PDB entry 8WLQ | electron microscopy, 3.80 A resolution | chains r and w of the 96 polymer chains in the assembly

== Chain r (and w) ==
Name: Flagellar basal-body rod protein FlgG
Organism: Salmonella enterica subsp. enterica serovar Typhimurium str. LT2
Notes: chain w of this document is another copy of the same molecule, construct and numbering; everything in this record applies to it too
Reference sequence: P0A1J3 (FLGG_SALTY); residues 1-260 here = UniProt positions 1-260
Chain sequence (260 residues; numbered 1 to 260; the number before each row is that of its first residue):
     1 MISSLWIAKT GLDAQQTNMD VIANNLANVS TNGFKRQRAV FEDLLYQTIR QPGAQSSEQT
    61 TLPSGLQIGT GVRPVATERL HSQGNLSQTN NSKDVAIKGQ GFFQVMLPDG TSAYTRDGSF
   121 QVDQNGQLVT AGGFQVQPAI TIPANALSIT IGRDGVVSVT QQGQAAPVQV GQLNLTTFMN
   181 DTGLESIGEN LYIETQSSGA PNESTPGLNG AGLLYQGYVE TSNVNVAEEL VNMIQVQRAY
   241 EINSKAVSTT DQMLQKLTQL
Unresolved in the structure: 1-2, 56-59 (chain w: 1-2, 50-64)

== Chain r / chain w interface ==
Residue-residue contacts (68):
  Gln-16(r) / Ser-4(w)
  Gln-16(r) / Met-253(w)
  Thr-17(r) / Ile-68(w)
  Met-19(r) / Ser-4(w)
  Met-19(r) / Thr-249(w)
  Met-19(r) / Thr-250(w)
  Asp-20(r) / Ser-4(w)
  Asp-20(r) / Ile-7(w)
  Ala-23(r) / Ser-4(w)
  Ala-23(r) / Ile-7(w)
  Asn-24(r) / Ile-7(w)
  Asn-24(r) / Tyr-46(w)  hydrogen bond
  Asn-24(r) / Gly-69(w)
  Leu-26(r) / Ile-242(w)  hydrophobic
  Leu-26(r) / Asn-243(w)
  Ala-27(r) / Ile-7(w)
  Ala-27(r) / Val-72(w)
  Asn-28(r) / Asp-43(w)
  Asn-28(r) / Gly-71(w)
  Asn-28(r) / Val-72(w)
  Val-29(r) / Gln-235(w)
  Ser-30(r) / Phe-41(w)
  Thr-31(r) / Phe-41(w)
  Asn-32(r) / Arg-38(w)
  Phe-34(r) / Tyr-46(w)
  Gln-37(r) / Gln-67(w)
  Pro-74(r) / Leu-66(w)
  Thr-77(r) / Gln-67(w)
  Gln-88(r) / Glu-228(w)
  Asn-90(r) / Leu-80(w)
  Asn-91(r) / Glu-78(w)
  Asn-91(r) / Leu-80(w)
  Asp-94(r) / Arg-38(w)  salt bridge
  Ser-119(r) / Arg-38(w)
  Ser-119(r) / Glu-78(w)
  Gln-121(r) / Glu-78(w)
  Val-122(r) / Asn-180(w)  hydrogen bond (backbone-side chain)
  Asp-123(r) / Met-179(w)
  Asp-123(r) / Asn-180(w)
  Gln-124(r) / Met-179(w)
  Gln-124(r) / Gln-196(w)
  Gln-124(r) / Ser-197(w)
  Asn-125(r) / Met-179(w)
  Gly-126(r) / Met-179(w)  hydrogen bond (backbone-side chain)
  Ala-131(r) / Val-75(w)
  Asn-145(r) / Asn-209(w)
  Asn-145(r) / Gly-210(w)
  Ala-146(r) / Gln-100(w)
  Leu-147(r) / Gln-100(w)  hydrogen bond (backbone-side chain)
  Gln-162(r) / Gly-207(w)
  Glu-185(r) / Gln-67(w)
  Ile-187(r) / Leu-45(w)
  Gly-188(r) / Asp-43(w)
  Gly-188(r) / Leu-44(w)
  Gly-188(r) / Tyr-46(w)
  Glu-189(r) / Glu-42(w)
  Glu-189(r) / Asp-43(w)
  Asn-190(r) / Phe-41(w)
  Asn-190(r) / Glu-42(w)
  Asn-190(r) / Asp-43(w)
  Val-226(r) / Ile-242(w)  hydrophobic
  Leu-230(r) / Ile-242(w)  hydrophobic
  Met-233(r) / Ala-246(w)  hydrophobic
  Gln-237(r) / Thr-249(w)
  Gln-237(r) / Gln-252(w)  hydrogen bond
  Tyr-240(r) / Met-253(w)
  Tyr-240(r) / Leu-257(w)
  Val-247(r) / Leu-260(w)  hydrophobic
Also at the interface, not in a pair above, chain r (54 interface residues in all): Val-21, Val-75, Ala-76, Thr-89, Phe-120, Ile-142, Ser-186, Val-236, Glu-241, Ser-244
Also at the interface, not in a pair above, chain w (46 interface residues in all): Ser-3, Gly-11, Gln-15, Val-40, Arg-73, Thr-182, Ala-239, Lys-245, Lys-256

== In short ==
The interface between chain r and chain w involves 54 residues on one side and 46 on the other, with 5
hydrogen bonds and 1 salt bridge. Polar pairs include Asp-94(r)/Arg-38(w), Asn-24(r)/Tyr-46(w) and
Val-122(r)/Asn-180(w).
Chain r and chain w are both Flagellar basal-body rod protein FlgG (Salmonella enterica subsp. enterica
serovar Typhimurium str. LT2); the structure, Cryo-EM structure of the whole rod-export apparatus with hook
within the flagellar motor-hook complex in the ..., was determined by electron microscopy (same publication as
8WHT, 8WIW, 8WK3, 8WK4, 8WKI, 8WKK and 11 further entries).
